Entry 5ZIN (X-ray diffraction, 1.27 A resolution); this record covers chain A.

Chain A:
Protein: Bacteriorhodopsin
Organism: Halobacterium salinarum
Reference sequence: P02945 (BACR_HALSA); residues 5-232 here correspond to UniProt positions 18-245 (UniProt number = residue number + 13)
Amino-acid sequence (228 residues; row label = number of the first residue in the row):
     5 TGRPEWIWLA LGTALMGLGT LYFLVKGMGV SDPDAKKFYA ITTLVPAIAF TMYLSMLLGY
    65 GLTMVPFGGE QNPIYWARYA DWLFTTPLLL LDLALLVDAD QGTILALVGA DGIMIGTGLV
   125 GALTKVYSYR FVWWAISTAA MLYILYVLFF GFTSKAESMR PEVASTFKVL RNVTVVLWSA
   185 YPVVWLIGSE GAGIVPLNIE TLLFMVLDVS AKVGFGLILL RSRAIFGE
Swiss-Prot annotation at these positions:
  - site: Asp-85 (Primary proton acceptor)
  - modified residue: Lys-216 (N6-(retinylidene)lysine)
Covalent attachments: retinal (RET) linked to Lys-216
Residues lining bound ligands:
  - 2,3-di-phytanyl-glycerol (L2P), molecule 1: Met-20, Gly-21, Thr-24, Leu-25, Leu-28, Gly-31, Met-32, Tyr-43, Ala-44, Thr-47, Leu-48, Ala-51, Phe-54, Ala-110, Ala-114, Ile-117, Ile-140, Ala-144, Tyr-147, Tyr-150
  - 2,3-di-phytanyl-glycerol (L2P), molecule 2: Leu-48, Ile-52, Thr-55, Met-56, Tyr-64, Trp-80, Ala-84, Leu-87, Phe-88, Leu-92, Gly-113, Gly-116, Ile-117, Gly-120, Leu-123, Val-124, Leu-127
  - 2,3-di-phytanyl-glycerol (L2P), molecule 3: Lys-172, Asn-176, Val-179, Val-180, Ser-183, Val-187
  - retinal (RET): Tyr-83, Trp-86, Thr-89, Thr-90, Leu-93, Met-118, Gly-122, Trp-138, Ser-141, Thr-142, Met-145, Trp-182, Tyr-185, Pro-186, Trp-189, Asp-212, Ala-215

In short:
Chain A binds 3 copies of 2,3-di-phytanyl-glycerol. Retinal is covalently linked to Lys-216.
Chain A is Bacteriorhodopsin (Halobacterium salinarum); the structure, Crystal structure of bacteriorhodopsin
at 1.27 A resolution, was determined by X-ray diffraction, deposited together with 5ZIL and 5ZIM.
